Entry 3AV2 (X-ray diffraction, 2.80 A resolution); this record covers chains E and I of the 10 polymer chains in the assembly.

# Chain E
Protein: Histone H3.3
Source organism: Homo sapiens
UniProt: P84243 (H33_HUMAN); residues 0-135 here correspond to UniProt positions 1-136 (UniProt number = residue number + 1)
Chain sequence (139 residues; row label = number of the first residue in the row; numbers below 1 keep their minus sign (Gly-3 is residue -3)):
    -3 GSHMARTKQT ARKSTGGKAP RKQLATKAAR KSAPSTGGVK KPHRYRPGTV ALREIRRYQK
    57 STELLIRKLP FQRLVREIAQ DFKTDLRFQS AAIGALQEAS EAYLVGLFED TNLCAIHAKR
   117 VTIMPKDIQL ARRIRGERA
Not modelled in the structure: -3 to 37
Construct notes: expression tag (-3 to -1)
Curated features (UniProtKB/Swiss-Prot):
  - site: Ser31 (Interaction with ZMYND11)
  - modified residue: Arg2 (Asymmetric dimethylarginine), Thr3 (Phosphothreonine), Lys4 (Allysine), Gln5 (5-glutamyl dopamine), Thr6 (Phosphothreonine), Arg8 (Citrulline), Lys9 (N6,N6,N6-trimethyllysine), Ser10 (ADP-ribosylserine), Thr11 (Phosphothreonine), Lys14 (N6-(2-hydroxyisobutyryl)lysine), Arg17 (Asymmetric dimethylarginine), Lys18 (N6-(2-hydroxyisobutyryl)lysine), Lys23 (N6-(2-hydroxyisobutyryl)lysine), Arg26 (Citrulline), Lys27 (N6,N6,N6-trimethyllysine), Ser28 (ADP-ribosylserine), Ser31 (Phosphoserine), Lys36 (N6,N6,N6-trimethyllysine), Lys37 (N6-methyllysine), Tyr41 (Phosphotyrosine) and 9 more in UniProt
  - lipidation: Lys18 (N6-decanoyllysine)

# Chain I
Molecule: 146-nt DNA strand
Sequence (146 nucleotides; row label = number of the first residue in the row):
     1 ATCAATATCC ACCTGCAGAT TCTACCAAAA GTGTATTTGG AAACTGCTCC ATCAAAAGGC
    61 ATGTTCAGCT GAATTCAGCT GAACATGCCT TTTGATGGAG CAGTTTCCAA ATACACTTTT
   121 GGTAGAATCT GCAGGTGGAT ATTGAT

# Chain E / chain I interface
Contacting residue pairs (29; chain E residue first):
  His39(E) - DA5(I)  phosphate contact
  His39(E) - DT6(I)  phosphate contact
  Arg40(E) - DG81(I)  base contact
  Arg40(E) - DA82(I)  hydrogen bond to the base
  Arg40(E) - DA83(I)  hydrogen bond to the sugar
  Tyr41(E) - DT6(I)  hydrogen bond to the sugar
  Tyr41(E) - DA7(I)  sugar contact
  Tyr41(E) - DA82(I)  sugar contact
  Tyr41(E) - DA83(I)  hydrogen bond to the phosphate
  Pro43(E) - DG81(I)  phosphate contact
  Pro43(E) - DA82(I)  sugar contact
  Gly44(E) - DG81(I)  hydrogen bond to the phosphate
  Gly44(E) - DA82(I)  hydrogen bond to the phosphate
  Thr45(E) - DA82(I)  phosphate contact
  Val46(E) - DA82(I)  hydrogen bond to the phosphate
  Val46(E) - DA83(I)  phosphate contact
  Ala47(E) - DA82(I)  hydrogen bond to the phosphate
  Arg49(E) - DA7(I)  phosphate contact
  Arg49(E) - DT8(I)  phosphate contact
  Lys56(E) - DC9(I)  salt bridge to the phosphate
  Arg63(E) - DT90(I)  sugar contact
  Arg63(E) - DT91(I)  phosphate contact
  Lys64(E) - DT91(I)  hydrogen bond to the phosphate
  Leu65(E) - DT90(I)  phosphate contact
  Leu65(E) - DT91(I)  hydrogen bond to the phosphate
  Pro66(E) - DT90(I)  sugar contact
  Arg69(E) - DT90(I)  salt bridge to the phosphate
  Arg83(E) - DA99(I)  hydrogen bond to the sugar
  Arg83(E) - DG100(I)  sugar contact
Interface residues without a listed pair, chain E (18 interface residues in all): Arg42, Glu50

# Summary
18 residues of chain E and 12 residues of chain I are in contact, with 11 hydrogen bonds and 2 salt bridges.
Polar pairs include Arg40(E)-DA82(I), Arg40(E)-DA83(I) and Tyr41(E)-DT6(I).
Chain E is Histone H3.3 (Homo sapiens) and chain I is a 146-nt DNA strand; the structure, The human nucleosome
structure containing the histone variant H3.3, was determined by X-ray diffraction together with 3AV1 from the
same study.
